Entry 4EFG (X-ray diffraction, 1.58 A resolution); this record covers chain A.

Chain A:
Name: Retinol-binding protein 2
Organism: Homo sapiens
Reference sequence: P50120 (RET2_HUMAN); residues 1-133 here correspond to UniProt positions 2-134 (UniProt number = residue number + 1)
Amino-acid sequence (133 residues; numbered 1 to 133; the number before each row is that of its first residue):
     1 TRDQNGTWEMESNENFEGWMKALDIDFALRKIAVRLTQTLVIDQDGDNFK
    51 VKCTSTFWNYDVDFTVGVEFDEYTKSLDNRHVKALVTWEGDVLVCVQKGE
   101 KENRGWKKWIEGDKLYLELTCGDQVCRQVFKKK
Sequence notes: engineered mutation Trp-19 (Tyr20 in P50120), Leu-29 (Thr30 in P50120), Leu-40 (Lys41 in P50120), Val-51 (Thr52 in P50120), Cys-53 (Thr54 in P50120), Trp-58 (Arg59 in P50120), Lys-108 (Gln109 in P50120)
Glycans and other covalent adducts: retinal (RET) linked to Lys-108
Residues lining bound ligands: retinal (RET): Phe-16, Trp-19, Met-20, Ile-25, Leu-29, Ala-33, Gln-38, Val-51, Cys-53, Ser-55, Trp-58, Asn-59, Tyr-60, Leu-77, Trp-106, Leu-117, Leu-119
Reported in the primary citation:
  - binding site for retinal: Gln-4

Summary:
Retinal is covalently linked to Lys-108. From the paper: a binding site for retinal at Gln-4.
Chain A is Retinol-binding protein 2 (Homo sapiens); the structure, Crystal Structure of the
Q108K:K40L:T51V:T53C:Y19W:R58W:T29L Mutant of Cellular Retinol Binding Protein Type II in Complex with ...,
was determined by X-ray diffraction, deposited together with 4RUU, 4EDE, 4EEJ, 4EXZ and 4GKC.
